PDB entry 8BP9 | X-ray diffraction, 1.70 A resolution | chains BBB and DDD of the 4 polymer chains in the assembly

# Chain BBB (and DDD)
Name: Isoaspartyl peptidase subunit beta
Organism: Escherichia coli K-12
Notes: chain DDD of this document is another copy of the same molecule, construct and numbering; everything in this record applies to it too
Reference sequence: P37595 (IAAA_ECOLI); residues 179-321 here = UniProt positions 179-321
Sequence (143 residues; each row starts with the number of its first residue):
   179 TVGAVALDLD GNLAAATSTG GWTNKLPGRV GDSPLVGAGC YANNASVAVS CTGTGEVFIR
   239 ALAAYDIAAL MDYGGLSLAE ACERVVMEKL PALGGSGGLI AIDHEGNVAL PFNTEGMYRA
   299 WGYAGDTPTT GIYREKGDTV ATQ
Unresolved in the structure: 314-321 (chain DDD: 313-321)
Construct notes: engineered mutation Trp200 (Met in P37595)
Swiss-Prot annotation at these positions:
  - active site: Thr179 (Nucleophile)
  - binding site (substrate): Arg207 to Asp210, Thr230 to Gly233
  - mutagenesis: Thr179 (T179A: Catalytically inactive)
What the authors report for this chain:
  - conformationally variable residues (side-chain flip): Arg207, Glu234
  - contacts within the chain: Trp200-Lys203
  - mutagenesis - M200W: decreased stability
  - mutagenesis - M200W: unchanged catalytic activity on L-Asn
  - catalytic residues: Thr197, Thr230 (citing earlier work)

# Chain BBB / chain DDD interface
Residue-residue contacts (24):
  Val214(BBB) with Ile237(DDD), hydrophobic; Leu240(DDD)
  Tyr219(BBB) with Leu240(DDD), hydrophobic
  Ile237(BBB) with Val214(DDD)
  Leu240(BBB) with Val214(DDD); Gly215(DDD); Leu240(DDD), hydrophobic; Tyr243(DDD), hydrophobic
  Tyr243(BBB) with Leu240(DDD), hydrophobic; Tyr243(DDD), hydrophobic; Asp244(DDD), hydrogen bond
  Asp244(BBB) with Tyr243(DDD), hydrogen bond; Tyr251(DDD), hydrogen bond
  Ala247(BBB) with Ala247(DDD), hydrophobic; Tyr251(DDD)
  Leu248(BBB) with Tyr251(DDD)
  Tyr251(BBB) with Asp244(DDD), hydrogen bond; Ala247(DDD); Leu248(DDD); Tyr251(DDD); Gly252(DDD); Lys267(DDD), hydrogen bond
  Gly252(BBB) with Tyr251(DDD)
  Lys267(BBB) with Tyr251(DDD), hydrogen bond
Also at the interface, not in a pair above, chain BBB (15 interface residues in all): Leu213, Gly215, Arg238, Ala239
Also at the interface, not in a pair above, chain DDD (15 interface residues in all): Leu213, Tyr219, Arg238, Ala239

# Overview
Chain BBB and chain DDD each contribute 15 residues to their interface, with 6 hydrogen bonds. Polar contacts
include Tyr243(BBB)-Asp244(DDD), Asp244(BBB)-Tyr251(DDD) and Tyr251(BBB)-Lys267(DDD). From UniProt:
active-site residue Thr179(BBB), 8 substrate-binding residues and one mutagenesis site on chain BBB. The paper
reports catalytic residues Thr197(BBB) and Thr230(BBB); M200W of chain BBB reduces stability.
Chain BBB and chain DDD are both Isoaspartyl peptidase subunit beta (Escherichia coli K-12); the structure,
Structure of E. coli Class 2 L-asparaginase EcAIII, mutant M200W (crystal M200W#2), was determined by X-ray
diffraction, deposited together with 8BI3, 8BKF, 8BQO, 8C0I and 8C23.
